Entry 7Q93 (X-ray diffraction, 2.19 A resolution); this record covers chains A and B.

Chain A (and B):
Name: NADQ transcription factor
Source organism: Agrobacterium fabrum (strain C58 / ATCC 33970)
Notes: chain B of this document is another copy of the same molecule, construct and numbering; everything in this record applies to it too
UniProt: A9CG24 (A9CG24_AGRFC); numbering as in UniProt (aligned over 2-300)
Chain sequence (336 residues; row label = number of the first residue in the row; numbers below 1 keep their minus sign (Mse-35 is residue -35)):
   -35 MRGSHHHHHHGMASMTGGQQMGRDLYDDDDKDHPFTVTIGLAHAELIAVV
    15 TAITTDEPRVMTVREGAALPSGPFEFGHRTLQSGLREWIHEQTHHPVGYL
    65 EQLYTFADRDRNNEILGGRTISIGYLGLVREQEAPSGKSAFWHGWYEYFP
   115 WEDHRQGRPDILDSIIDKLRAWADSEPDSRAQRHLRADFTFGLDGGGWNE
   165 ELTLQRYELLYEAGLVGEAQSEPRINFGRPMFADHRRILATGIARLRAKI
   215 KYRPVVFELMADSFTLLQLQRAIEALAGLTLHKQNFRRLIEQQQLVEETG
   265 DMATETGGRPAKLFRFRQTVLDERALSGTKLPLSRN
Not modelled in the structure: -35 to 2, 74-76, 98-104, 185-188, 269-272, 292-300 (chain B: -35 to 0, 74-81, 96-103, 184-188, 267-275, 294-300)
Differences from the reference sequence: initiating methionine (-35); expression tag (-34 to 1)
Modified positions: Mse-35, Mse-24, Mse-21, Mse-15 (selenomethionine); Mse25, Mse195, Mse224, Mse266 (selenomethionine; parent Met)

How chain A and chain B interact:
Residue-residue contacts (58):
  Gly4(A) with Ala6(B); His7(B); Ala8(B), hydrogen bond (backbone-backbone); Pro37(B); Phe38(B)
  Leu5(A) with Leu5(B), hydrophobic; Ala6(B); His7(B)
  Ala6(A) with Leu5(B); Ala6(B), hydrogen bond (backbone-backbone); Ala8(B), hydrophobic
  His7(A) with Ile3(B); Gly4(B), hydrogen bond (side chain-backbone); Leu5(B)
  Ala8(A) with Ile85(B), hydrophobic
  Phe38(A) with Ala71(B), hydrophobic; Arg83(B); Ile85(B), hydrophobic
  Phe40(A) with Arg83(B), hydrogen bond (backbone-side chain)
  His42(A) with Arg83(B), hydrogen bond (backbone-side chain)
  Arg43(A) with Arg83(B), hydrogen bond (backbone-side chain)
  Leu45(A) with Thr69(B); Ala71(B), hydrophobic
  Gln66(A) with Tyr68(B); Thr69(B), hydrogen bond (side chain-backbone)
  Tyr68(A) with Gln66(B); Thr293(B), hydrogen bond (side chain-backbone)
  Thr69(A) with Leu45(B); Gln66(B), hydrogen bond (backbone-side chain); Thr69(B), hydrogen bond; Ile87(B)
  Ala71(A) with Phe38(B), hydrophobic; Leu45(B), hydrophobic
  Arg73(A) with Arg43(B); Thr44(B)
  Asn77(A) with Phe40(B)
  Leu80(A) with Leu5(B)
  Gly81(A) with Leu5(B); Phe40(B)
  Gly82(A) with Phe40(B)
  Arg83(A) with Phe38(B); Glu39(B), hydrogen bond (side chain-backbone); Phe40(B), hydrogen bond (side chain-backbone); His42(B), hydrogen bond (side chain-backbone); Arg43(B)
  Ile85(A) with Ile85(B), hydrophobic
  Ile87(A) with Thr69(B)
  Arg150(A) with Leu290(B)
  Phe153(A) with Leu290(B), hydrophobic; Ser291(B)
  Gln169(A) with Ser291(B), hydrogen bond (side chain-backbone)
  Tyr216(A) with Tyr216(B), hydrophobic
  Glu287(A) with Phe153(B)
  Leu290(A) with Leu149(B); Arg150(B); Phe153(B), hydrophobic; Gln169(B)
  Ser291(A) with Gln169(B)
Interface residues without a listed pair, chain A (36 interface residues in all): Ile3, Glu39, Phe70, Asp72, Glu78, Leu149, Arg217
Interface residues without a listed pair, chain B (34 interface residues in all): Phe70, Asp72, Gly82, Gln146, Glu287

Summary:
36 residues of chain A and 34 residues of chain B are in contact; the contacts include 14 hydrogen bonds.
Polar pairs include His7(A)-Gly4(B), Phe40(A)-Arg83(B) and His42(A)-Arg83(B).
Chain A and chain B are both NADQ transcription factor (Agrobacterium fabrum (strain C58 / ATCC 33970)); the
structure, Crystal Structure of Agrobacterium tumefaciens NADQ, NAD complex, was determined by X-ray
diffraction (same publication as 7Q91, 7Q92 and 7Q94).
